9BUD - chains B and G of the 6 polymer chains in the assembly; structure by electron microscopy, 2.50 A resolution.

[Chain B]
Molecule: Guanine nucleotide-binding protein G(I)/G(S)/G(T) subunit beta-1
From: Homo sapiens
UniProtKB: P62873 (GBB1_HUMAN); numbering as in UniProt (aligned over 2-340)
Sequence (350 residues; each row starts with the number of its first residue; numbers below 1 keep their minus sign (Met-9 is residue -9)):
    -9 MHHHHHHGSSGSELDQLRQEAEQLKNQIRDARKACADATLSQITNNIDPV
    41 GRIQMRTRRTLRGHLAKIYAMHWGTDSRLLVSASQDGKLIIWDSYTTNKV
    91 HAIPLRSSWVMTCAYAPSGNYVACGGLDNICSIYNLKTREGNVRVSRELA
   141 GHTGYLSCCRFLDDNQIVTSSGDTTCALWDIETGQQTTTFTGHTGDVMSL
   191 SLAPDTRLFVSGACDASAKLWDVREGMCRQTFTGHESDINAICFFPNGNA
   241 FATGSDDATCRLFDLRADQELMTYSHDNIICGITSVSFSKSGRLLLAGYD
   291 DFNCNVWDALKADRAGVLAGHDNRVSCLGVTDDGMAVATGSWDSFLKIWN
Not modelled in the structure: -9 to 1
Differences from the reference sequence: expression tag (-9 to 1)
UniProt features mapped onto this chain:
  - modified residue: Ser2 (N-acetylserine), His266 (Phosphohistidine)
  - natural variant: Leu30 (L30F: In MRD42; uncertain significance), Arg52 (R52G: In MRD42), Gly64 (G64V: In MRD42), Asp76 (D76E: In MRD42; D76G: In MRD42), Gly77 (G77S: In MRD42), Lys78 (K78R: In MRD42), Ile80 (I80N: In MRD42; I80T: In MRD42), His91 (H91R: In MRD42; uncertain significance), Ala92 (A92T: In MRD42), Pro94 (P94S: In MRD42), Leu95 (L95P: In MRD42), Arg96 (R96L: In MRD42), 5 further natural variant entries in UniProt

[Chain G]
Molecule: Guanine nucleotide-binding protein G(I)/G(S)/G(O) subunit gamma-2
From: Homo sapiens
UniProtKB: P59768 (GBG2_HUMAN); residues 1-71 here = UniProt positions 1-71
Sequence (71 residues; numbered 1 to 71; the number before each row is that of its first residue):
     1 MASNNTASIAQARKLVEQLKMEANIDRIKVSKAAADLMAYCEAHAKEDPL
    51 LTPVPASENPFREKKFFCAIL
Not modelled in the structure: 1-7, 63-71
UniProt features mapped onto this chain:
  - modified residue: Ala2 (N-acetylalanine), Cys68 (Cysteine methyl ester)
  - lipidation: Cys68 (S-geranylgeranyl cysteine)

[How chain B and chain G interact]
Pairs across the interface - 76 pairs, chain B then chain G:
  Glu3(B) - Ile9(G)
  Leu4(B) - Ile9(G)
  Leu7(B) - Ile9(G)  hydrophobic
  Leu7(B) - Ala12(G)  hydrophobic
  Leu7(B) - Val16(G)
  Glu10(B) - Val16(G)
  Ala11(B) - Leu19(G)
  Leu14(B) - Val16(G)
  Leu14(B) - Leu19(G)  hydrophobic
  Leu14(B) - Lys20(G)
  Lys15(B) - Leu19(G)
  Ile18(B) - Leu19(G)  hydrophobic
  Ile18(B) - Ala23(G)  hydrophobic
  Ala21(B) - Arg27(G)
  Ala24(B) - Lys29(G)
  Cys25(B) - Arg27(G)
  Cys25(B) - Ile28(G)
  Cys25(B) - Lys29(G)
  Cys25(B) - Val30(G)  hydrogen bond (backbone-backbone)
  Ala26(B) - Val30(G)  hydrophobic
  Asp27(B) - Lys29(G)
  Asp27(B) - Val30(G)
  Asp27(B) - Ser31(G)  hydrogen bond (side chain-backbone)
  Ala28(B) - Val30(G)
  Leu30(B) - Ala34(G)  hydrophobic
  Ile33(B) - Ala34(G)  hydrophobic
  Ile33(B) - Met38(G)  hydrophobic
  Thr34(B) - Met38(G)
  Ile37(B) - Met38(G)  hydrophobic
  Val40(B) - Leu51(G)  hydrophobic
  Met45(B) - Leu50(G)  hydrophobic
  Arg48(B) - Phe61(G)
  Arg49(B) - Pro60(G)
  Arg49(B) - Phe61(G)
  Arg49(B) - Arg62(G)  hydrogen bond (side chain-backbone)
  Ser84(B) - Phe61(G)
  Tyr85(B) - Pro60(G)
  Tyr85(B) - Phe61(G)  hydrophobic
  Cys218(B) - Gln18(G)  hydrogen bond (backbone-side chain)
  Cys218(B) - Glu22(G)  hydrogen bond
  Arg219(B) - Glu22(G)
  Thr221(B) - Glu22(G)  hydrogen bond
  Phe235(B) - Leu37(G)  hydrophobic
  Phe235(B) - Tyr40(G)  hydrophobic
  Phe235(B) - Cys41(G)  hydrophobic
  Pro236(B) - Tyr40(G)
  Asn237(B) - Leu37(G)
  Asn237(B) - Tyr40(G)
  Asp254(B) - Ala33(G)
  Arg256(B) - Arg27(G)
  Arg256(B) - Ile28(G)
  Arg256(B) - Asp36(G)  salt bridge
  Asp258(B) - Arg27(G)  salt bridge
  Gln259(B) - Val30(G)
  Leu261(B) - Val30(G)  hydrophobic
  Leu261(B) - Leu37(G)  hydrophobic
  Ser279(B) - Asp48(G)  hydrogen bond
  Lys280(B) - Glu47(G)
  Lys280(B) - Asp48(G)  hydrogen bond (backbone-side chain)
  Ser281(B) - Tyr40(G)
  Ser281(B) - Cys41(G)
  Ser281(B) - His44(G)
  Ser281(B) - Asp48(G)  hydrogen bond
  Arg283(B) - Leu51(G)
  Leu284(B) - Leu50(G)
  Leu284(B) - Leu51(G)  hydrophobic
  Leu300(B) - Cys41(G)  hydrophobic
  Asp323(B) - Pro49(G)
  Gly324(B) - Pro49(G)
  Gly324(B) - Leu50(G)
  Met325(B) - Pro49(G)  hydrophobic
  Met325(B) - Pro60(G)
  Ala326(B) - Phe61(G)  hydrophobic
  Ile338(B) - Phe61(G)  hydrophobic
  Asn340(B) - Asn59(G)
  Asn340(B) - Phe61(G)
Also at the interface, not in a pair above, chain B (57 interface residues in all): Gln17, Arg22, Trp63, Lys209, Gln220, Ala240, Leu252, Ala257, Gly282, Val320
Also at the interface, not in a pair above, chain G (37 interface residues in all): Ser8, Arg13, Ile25, Asp26, Lys32, Ala35, Ala45

[Summary]
57 residues of chain B face 37 of chain G across their interface, with 9 hydrogen bonds and 2 salt bridges.
Among the polar pairs are Arg256(B)-Asp36(G), Asp258(B)-Arg27(G) and Asp27(B)-Ser31(G).
Chain B is Guanine nucleotide-binding protein G(I)/G(S)/G(T) subunit beta-1 and chain G is Guanine
nucleotide-binding protein G(I)/G(S)/G(O) subunit gamma-2, both from Homo sapiens; the structure, Human
calcitonin Receptor in complex with Gs and cagrilintide in the CT-like conformation, was determined by
electron microscopy together with 9BLB, 9BLC, 9BLW, 9BP3, 9BQ3, 9BTW and 3 further entries from the same
study.
